PDB entry 9EJE | electron microscopy, 4.18 A resolution (low resolution: residue-level contacts below are approximate; hydrogen-bond / salt-bridge calls are withheld) | chains D and I of the 10 polymer chains in the assembly

Chain D:
Protein: Neuraminidase
Organism: Influenza A virus
Notes: EC 3.2.1.18
UniProtKB: A0A223PX43 (A0A223PX43_9INFA); residues 0-393 here correspond to UniProt positions 80-473 (UniProt number = residue number + 80)
Chain sequence (394 residues; numbered 0 to 393; the number before each row is that of its first residue; numbering starts at 0):
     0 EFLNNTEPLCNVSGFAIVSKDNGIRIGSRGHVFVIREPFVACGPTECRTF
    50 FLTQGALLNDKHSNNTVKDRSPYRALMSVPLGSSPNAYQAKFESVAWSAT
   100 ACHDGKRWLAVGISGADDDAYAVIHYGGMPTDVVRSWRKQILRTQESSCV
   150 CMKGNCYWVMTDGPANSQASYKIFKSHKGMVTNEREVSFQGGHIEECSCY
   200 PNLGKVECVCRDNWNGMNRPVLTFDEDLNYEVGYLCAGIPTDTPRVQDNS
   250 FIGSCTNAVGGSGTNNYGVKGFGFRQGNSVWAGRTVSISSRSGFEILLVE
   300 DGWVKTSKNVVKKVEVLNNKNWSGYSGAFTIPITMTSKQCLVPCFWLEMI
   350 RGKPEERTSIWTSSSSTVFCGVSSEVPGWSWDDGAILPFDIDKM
Not modelled in the structure: 393
Cystine bridges: Cys41-Cys46, Cys101-Cys148, Cys150-Cys155, Cys196-Cys209, Cys198-Cys207, Cys235-Cys254, Cys343-Cys369
Covalent attachments: N-acetylglucosamine (NAG) linked to Asn3, Asn63
Metal / ion sites: Ca2+: Asp211, Gly215, Asp241, Tyr266

Chain I:
Protein: NCS.1 Heavy Chain
Organism: Homo sapiens
Chain sequence (127 residues; each row starts with the number of its first residue; numbers below 1 keep their minus sign (Gln-9 is residue -9)):
    -9 QVQLPESGPRLVKPSETLSLTCSVSGESISSGGYYWTWIRQHPGKGLEWI
    41 GNIFDTGSTHYSPSLKTRLTISIDTSKNQFYLRLNSATAADTAVYYCARV
    91 GYSLETDRPYYFGLDVWGQGTTVTVSS
Not modelled in the structure: -9 to 0
Cystine bridges: Cys12-Cys87

How chain D and chain I interact:
Contacting residue pairs (28; chain D residue first):
  Glu36(D) with Arg98(I)
  Asp68(D) with Asp97(I); Pro99(I)
  Arg69(D) with Arg98(I); Pro99(I)
  Trp96(D) with Arg98(I)
  Ser97(D) with Arg98(I)
  Asp116(D) with Phe102(I)
  Asp117(D) with Phe102(I)
  Gln139(D) with Tyr100(I)
  Ile140(D) with Arg98(I); Pro99(I); Tyr100(I)
  Glu145(D) with Arg98(I)
  Pro163(D) with Gly22(I); Tyr100(I)
  Ala164(D) with Thr96(I); Tyr100(I)
  Asn165(D) with Ser93(I); Glu95(I)
  Ser166(D) with Gly23(I)
  Glu194(D) with Thr96(I)
  Arg210(D) with Asp97(I)
  Asn212(D) with Thr96(I)
  Asn265(D) with Glu95(I)
  Tyr266(D) with Glu95(I)
  Arg290(D) with Asp97(I)
  Tyr324(D) with Asp97(I)
Interface residues without a listed pair, chain D (24 interface residues in all): Arg137, Arg142, Glu195
Interface residues without a listed pair, chain I (12 interface residues in all): Ser20, Phe44

Overview:
Chain D and chain I form an interface of 24 and 12 residues respectively. Covalently linked
N-acetylglucosamine: at Asn3(D) and Asn63(D). Asp211(D), Gly215(D), Asp241(D) and Tyr266(D) form the Ca2+
site.
Chain D is Neuraminidase (Influenza A virus) and chain I is NCS.1 Heavy Chain (Homo sapiens); the structure,
NCS.1 Fab in complex with N5 NA of A/shorebird/Delaware Bay/309/2016 (DB16, H10N5) -- 3 Fabs, was determined
by electron microscopy (same publication as 9EIT, 9EJF and 9O9V).
